PDB entry 4HZL | X-ray diffraction, 2.85 A resolution | chains H and E of the 3 polymer chains in the assembly

[Chain H]
Protein: Fab heavy chain
Source organism: Mus musculus
Notes: antibody fragment or engineered binder
Sequence (222 residues; row label = number of the first residue in the row):
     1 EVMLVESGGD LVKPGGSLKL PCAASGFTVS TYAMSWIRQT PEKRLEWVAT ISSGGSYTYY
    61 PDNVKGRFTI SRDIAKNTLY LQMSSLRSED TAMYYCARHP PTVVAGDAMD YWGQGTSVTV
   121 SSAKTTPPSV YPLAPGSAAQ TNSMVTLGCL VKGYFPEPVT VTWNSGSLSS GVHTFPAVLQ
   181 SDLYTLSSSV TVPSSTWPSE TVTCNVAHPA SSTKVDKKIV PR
Not modelled in the structure: 138-142
Disulfide bonds: C22-C96, C149-C204

[Chain E]
Protein: E2 envelop protein
Source organism: Recombinant Hepatitis C virus H77(5'UTR-NS2)/JFH1_V787A,Q1247L
Notes: fragment: Epitope II residues 430-446
UniProtKB: F5BWY6 (F5BWY6_9HEPC); residues 430-446 here = UniProt positions 430-446
Sequence (17 residues; each row starts with the number of its first residue):
   430 NESLNTGWLA GLFYQHK
Not modelled in the structure: 443-446

[Chain H / chain E interface]
Pairs across the interface (28; chain H residue first):
  A33(H) with N434(E); L438(E), hydrophobic
  S52(H) with E431(E), hydrogen bond; F442(E)
  S53(H) with N430(E), hydrogen bond (side chain-backbone); E431(E); L433(E); N434(E)
  G54(H) with N430(E), hydrogen bond (backbone-backbone); E431(E), hydrogen bond (backbone-side chain)
  G55(H) with E431(E), hydrogen bond (backbone-side chain)
  S56(H) with E431(E), hydrogen bond
  Y57(H) with F442(E), hydrophobic
  T58(H) with F442(E)
  Y59(H) with L441(E)
  H99(H) with L438(E)
  P100(H) with N434(E), hydrogen bond (backbone-side chain)
  P101(H) with L433(E)
  T102(H) with L433(E), hydrogen bond (backbone-backbone); N434(E); T435(E), hydrogen bond (side chain-backbone)
  G106(H) with W437(E)
  D107(H) with N434(E), hydrogen bond; T435(E); G436(E); W437(E); L438(E), hydrogen bond (side chain-backbone)
  M109(H) with W437(E), hydrophobic
Other interface residues (no listed pair), chain H (20 interface residues in all): W47, T50, I51, A108
Other interface residues (no listed pair), chain E (11 interface residues in all): A439
From the paper, about this interface:
  - epitope / paratope residues, chain H: A33(H), S52(H), S53(H), G54(H), S56(H), H99(H), P100(H), T102(H), G106(H), D107(H), M109(H)
  - epitope / paratope residues, chain E: N430(E), E431(E), L433(E), N434(E), T435(E), W437(E), L438(E), L441(E), F442(E)
  - hot spots on chain E (mutagenesis) - E431A: decreased binding to mAb#8

[In short]
The interface between chain H and chain E involves 20 residues on one side and 11 on the other, with 11
hydrogen bonds. Polar contacts include S52(H)-E431(E), S53(H)-N430(E) and G54(H)-E431(E). The paper reports
that E431A of chain E reduces binding to mAb#8; epitope/paratope residues A33(H), S52(H) and N430(E) among
others.
Chain H is Fab heavy chain (Mus musculus) and chain E is E2 envelop protein (Recombinant Hepatitis C virus
H77(5'UTR-NS2)/JFH1_V787A,Q1247L); the structure, Neutralizing antibody mAb#8 in complex with the Epitope II
of HCV E2 envelope protein, was determined by X-ray diffraction.
